Entry 1YSA (X-ray diffraction, 2.90 A resolution); this record covers chains A and C of the 4 polymer chains in the assembly.

== Chain A ==
Molecule: 20-nt DNA strand
Sequence (20 nucleotides; numbered 1 to 20; the number before each row is that of its first residue):
     1 TTCCTATGAC TCATCCAGTT

== Chain C ==
Protein: Protein (GCN4)
Organism: Saccharomyces cerevisiae
Reference sequence: P03069 (GCN4_YEAST); residues 226-281 here = UniProt positions 226-281
Amino-acid sequence (58 residues; each row starts with the number of its first residue):
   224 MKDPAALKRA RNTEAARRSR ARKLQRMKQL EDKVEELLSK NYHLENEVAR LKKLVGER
Unresolved in the structure: 224
Swiss-Prot annotation at these positions:
  - region: Lys231 to Lys251 (Basic motif), Leu253 to Leu274 (Leucine-zipper)
  - motif: Lys231 to Arg249 (Nuclear localization signal)

== Interface between chain A and chain C ==
Residue-residue contacts (9; chain A residue first):
  DA9(A) - Arg243(C)  salt bridge to the phosphate
  DC10(A) - Thr236(C)  sugar contact
  DC10(A) - Arg243(C)  salt bridge to the phosphate
  DT11(A) - Asn235(C)  base contact
  DT11(A) - Thr236(C)  hydrogen bond to the phosphate
  DT11(A) - Ala239(C)  base contact
  DC12(A) - Arg232(C)  salt bridge to the phosphate
  DC12(A) - Asn235(C)  hydrogen bond to the base
  DA13(A) - Asn235(C)  base contact
Interface residues without a listed pair, chain C (6 interface residues in all): Ala233

== Overview ==
5 residues of chain A face 6 of chain C across their interface; the contacts include 2 hydrogen bonds and 3
salt bridges. Among the polar pairs are DC12(A)-Asn235(C), DT11(A)-Thr236(C) and DA9(A)-Arg243(C).
Chain A is a 20-nt DNA strand and chain C is Protein (GCN4) (Saccharomyces cerevisiae); the structure, The
GCN4 basic region leucine zipper binds DNA as a dimer of uninterrupted alpha helices: crystal ..., was
determined by X-ray diffraction.
